Entry 6CVP (X-ray diffraction, 2.00 A resolution); this record covers chains A and E of the 3 polymer chains in the assembly.

Chain A:
Protein: Aprataxin
Source organism: Homo sapiens
Notes: EC 3.1.11.7, 3.1.12.2; fragment: Aprataxin catalytic Domain
UniProt: Q7Z2E3 (APTX_HUMAN); residues 165-342 here correspond to UniProt positions 179-356 (UniProt number = residue number + 14)
Amino-acid sequence (182 residues; row label = number of the first residue in the row):
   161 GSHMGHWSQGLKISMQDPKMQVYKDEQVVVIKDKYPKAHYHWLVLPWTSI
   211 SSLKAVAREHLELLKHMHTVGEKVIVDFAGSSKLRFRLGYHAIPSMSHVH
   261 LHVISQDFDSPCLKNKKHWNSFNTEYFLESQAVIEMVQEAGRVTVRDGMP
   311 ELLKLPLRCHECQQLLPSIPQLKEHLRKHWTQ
Not modelled in the structure: 161-164, 341-342
Differences from the reference sequence: expression tag (161-164); engineered mutation His199 (Arg213 in Q7Z2E3)
Ion coordination: Zn2+: Cys319, Cys322, His335, His339
Ligand contacts: adenosine monophosphate (AMP): Gly170, Leu171, Ser174, Ile191, Lys192, Asp193, Lys194, Tyr195, Lys197, His201, Leu203, His251, Pro254, Ser255, Met256, His260, His262, Tyr286
Curated features (UniProtKB/Swiss-Prot):
  - zinc finger: Leu317 to His339 (C2H2-type)
  - region (Interaction with DNA substrate): Asp193 to Lys197, Ser255, Met256
  - motif: His258 to His262 (Histidine triad motif)
  - active site: His260 (Tele-AMP-histidine intermediate)
  - site (Interaction with DNA substrate): Ser174, His251, His262, Lys277
Reported in the primary citation:
  - contacts within the chain: Ala239-Ser242 (hydrogen bond)
  - conformationally variable residues: Trp340
  - catalytic residues: Lys197, His201, His260, His262 (citing earlier work)
  - disease-associated variants - K197Q: decreased binding to DNA
  - disease-associated variants - D185E, K197Q, A198V, H201Q, H201R, P206L, L223P, G231E, S242N (DeltaT_m_ = 3.5 degC), R247*, V263G, D267G, W279*, W279R, R306*: decreased stability
  - disease-associated variants - R247*, W279*: decreased expression
  - disease-associated variants - L248M: increased stability in response to adenosine monophosphate
  - disease-associated variants - L248M: unchanged stability
  - disease-associated variants - K197Q, H201Q, L223P, S242N, V263G (7-fold), D267G, W279R, R306*: decreased catalytic activity

Chain E:
Molecule: 10-nt DNA strand
Sequence (10 nucleotides; numbered 1 to 10; the number before each row is that of its first residue):
     1 GAATCATAAC

Chain A / chain E interface:
Residue-residue contacts (7; chain A residue first):
  Lys276(A) - DC5(E)  salt bridge to the phosphate
  Lys314(A) - DA6(E)  salt bridge to the phosphate
  Ser328(A) - DA3(E)  phosphate contact
  Ser328(A) - DT4(E)  phosphate contact
  Ile329(A) - DT4(E)  hydrogen bond to the phosphate
  Pro330(A) - DA3(E)  phosphate contact
  Pro330(A) - DT4(E)  phosphate contact
Other interface residues (no listed pair), chain A (6 interface residues in all): Lys274

In short:
6 residues of chain A and 4 residues of chain E are in contact; the contacts include 1 hydrogen bond and 2
salt bridges. Polar contacts include Ile329(A)-DT4(E), Lys276(A)-DC5(E) and Lys314(A)-DA6(E). The paper
reports catalytic residues Lys197(A), His201(A) and His260(A) among others; D185E, K197Q and A198V of chain A,
among others, reduce stability; 16 substitutions were tested in all.
Chain A is Aprataxin (Homo sapiens) and chain E is a 10-nt DNA strand; the structure, Human Aprataxin (Aptx)
R199H bound to RNA-DNA, AMP and Zn product complex, was determined by X-ray diffraction, deposited together
with 6CVO, 6CVQ, 6CVR, 6CVS and 6CVT.
